5QTU - chains A and H; structure by X-ray diffraction, 2.53 A resolution.

[Chain A]
Molecule: Coagulation factor XI
Source organism: Homo sapiens
Notes: EC 3.4.21.27; fragment: coagulation factor xi, heavy chain
UniProt: P03951 (FA11_HUMAN); the construct lacks a stretch of the UniProt sequence and is renumbered around it, so the offset changes along the chain: 16-36 = UniProt 388-408; 37-58 = UniProt 411-432; 59-65 = UniProt 435-441; 66-143 = UniProt 444-521; 3 more segments
Chain sequence (244 residues; each row starts with the number of its first residue; note: 1 number in that range is skipped by the numbering (no residue carries it; nothing is unmodelled there); a row labelled like 36A-36B holds insertion residues (36A, then the next letters in order)):
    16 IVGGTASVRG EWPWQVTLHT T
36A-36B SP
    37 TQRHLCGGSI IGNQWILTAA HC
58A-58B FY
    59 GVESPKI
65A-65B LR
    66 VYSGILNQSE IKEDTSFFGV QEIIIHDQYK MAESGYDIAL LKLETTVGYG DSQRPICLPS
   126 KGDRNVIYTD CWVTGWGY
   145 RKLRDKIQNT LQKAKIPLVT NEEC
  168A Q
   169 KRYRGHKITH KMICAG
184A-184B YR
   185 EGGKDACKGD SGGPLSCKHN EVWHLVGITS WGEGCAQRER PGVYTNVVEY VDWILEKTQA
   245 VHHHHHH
Disordered / not traced: 246-251
Differences from the reference sequence: conflict Gly-113 (Asn491 in P03951), Gly-115 (Thr493 in P03951); expression tag (246-251)
Disulfide bonds: Cys-42/Cys-58, Cys-136/Cys-201, Cys-168/Cys-182, Cys-191/Cys-219
Small-molecule neighbours: QEV (methyl [(3R,7S)-7-{[1-(3-chloro-2-fluorophenyl)-5-methyl-1H-imidazole-4-carbonyl]amino}-3-methyl-2-oxo-2,3,4,5,6,7-hexahydro-1H-12,8-(metheno)-1,9-benzodiazacyclotetradecin-15-yl]carbamate): Arg-39, His-40, Leu-41, Cys-42, His-57, Cys-58, Tyr-143, Ile-151, Asp-189, Ala-190, Cys-191, Lys-192, Gly-193, Asp-194, Ser-195, Thr-213, Ser-214, Trp-215, Gly-216, Gly-218, Cys-219, Gly-226, Val-227, Tyr-228
UniProt features mapped onto this chain:
  - active site (Charge relay system): His-57, Asp-102, Ser-195
  - binding site (heparin): Lys-169 to Arg-172
  - glycosylation: Asn-72 (N-linked (GlcNAc...) (complex) asparagine)

[Chain H]
Molecule: Coagulation factor XI
Source organism: Homo sapiens
Notes: EC 3.4.21.27
UniProt: P03951 (FA11_HUMAN); residues 357-369 here correspond to UniProt positions 375-387 (UniProt number = residue number + 18)
Chain sequence (18 residues; row label = number of the first residue in the row):
   352 MDDDDKMDNE CTTKIKPR
Disordered / not traced: 352-361, 369
Differences from the reference sequence: initiating methionine (352); expression tag (353-356)

[Chain A / chain H interface]
Pairs across the interface (13):
  Ile-47(A) / Ile-366(H)
  Asn-49(A) / Pro-368(H)
  Cys-122(A) / Cys-362(H)  disulfide
  Leu-123(A) / Thr-364(H)
  Leu-123(A) / Ile-366(H)  hydrophobic
  Pro-124(A) / Thr-364(H)
  Ser-125(A) / Thr-363(H)
  Leu-239(A) / Lys-365(H)
  Thr-242(A) / Ile-366(H)
  Thr-242(A) / Lys-367(H)
  Gln-243(A) / Lys-365(H)  hydrogen bond (side chain-backbone)
  Gln-243(A) / Ile-366(H)
  Gln-243(A) / Lys-367(H)  hydrogen bond (side chain-backbone)
Other interface residues (no listed pair), chain A (14 interface residues in all): Gly-48, Trp-51, His-208, Val-235, Ile-238
Disulfides between the chains: Cys-122(A)/Cys-362(H)

[Overview]
14 residues of chain A face 7 of chain H across their interface, with 1 disulfide bond and 2 hydrogen bonds.
Among the polar pairs are Gln-243(A)/Lys-365(H) and Gln-243(A)/Lys-367(H). Bound to chain A: compound QEV.
Here chain A is Coagulation factor XI and chain H is Coagulation factor XI, both from Homo sapiens. Entry 5QTU
(FACTOR XIA IN COMPLEX WITH THE INHIBITOR methyl
[(3R,7S)-7-{[1-(3-chloro-2-fluorophenyl)-5-methyl-1H-imidazole-4-carbonyl]amino}-3-methyl-2-oxo-2,3,4,5,6,7-hexahydro-1H-12,8-(metheno)-1,9-benzodiazacyclotetradecin-15-yl]carbamate)
was determined by X-ray diffraction (same publication as 5QTT).
